9C1O - chains D and E of the 6 polymer chains in the assembly; structure by electron microscopy, 3.26 A resolution.

# Chain D (and E)
Molecule: ATP-binding protein
From: Bacillus sp. HMF5848
Notes: chain E of this document is another copy of the same molecule, construct and numbering; everything in this record applies to it too
UniProtKB: A0A3R9P6E2 (A0A3R9P6E2_9BACI); residues 1-585 here = UniProt positions 1-585
Chain sequence (585 residues; numbered 1 to 585; the number before each row is that of its first residue):
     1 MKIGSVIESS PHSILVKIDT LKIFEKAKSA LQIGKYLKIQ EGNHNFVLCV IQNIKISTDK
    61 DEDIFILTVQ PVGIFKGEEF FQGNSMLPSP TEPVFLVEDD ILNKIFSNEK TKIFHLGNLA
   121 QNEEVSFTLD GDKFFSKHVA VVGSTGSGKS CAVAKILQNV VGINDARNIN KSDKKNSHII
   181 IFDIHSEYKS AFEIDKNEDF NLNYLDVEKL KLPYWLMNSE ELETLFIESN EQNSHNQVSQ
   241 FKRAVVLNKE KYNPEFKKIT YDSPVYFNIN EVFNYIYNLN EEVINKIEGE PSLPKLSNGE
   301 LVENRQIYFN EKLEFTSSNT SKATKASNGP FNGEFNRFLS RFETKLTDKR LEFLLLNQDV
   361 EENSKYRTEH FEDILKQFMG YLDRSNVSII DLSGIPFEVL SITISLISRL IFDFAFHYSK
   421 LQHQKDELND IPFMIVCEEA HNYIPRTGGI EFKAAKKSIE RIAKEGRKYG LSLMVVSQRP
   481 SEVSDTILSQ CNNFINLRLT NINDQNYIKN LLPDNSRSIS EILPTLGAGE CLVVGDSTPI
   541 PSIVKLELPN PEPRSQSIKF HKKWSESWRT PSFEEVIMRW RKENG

# How chain D and chain E interact
Contacting residue pairs - 62 pairs, chain D then chain E:
  Lys-28(D) / Ser-89(E)
  Lys-28(D) / Glu-92(E)  salt bridge
  Leu-31(D) / Ser-89(E)
  Gln-32(D) / Met-86(E)
  Ile-33(D) / Ser-85(E)
  Ile-33(D) / Met-86(E)  hydrophobic
  Asn-53(D) / Pro-11(E)
  Asn-53(D) / Leu-87(E)
  Ile-54(D) / Ser-9(E)
  Ile-54(D) / Ser-10(E)
  Ile-54(D) / Leu-87(E)  hydrophobic
  Ile-54(D) / Pro-88(E)
  Ile-54(D) / Ser-89(E)
  Ile-56(D) / Ile-7(E)
  Ile-56(D) / Ser-9(E)
  Ile-56(D) / Pro-90(E)  hydrophobic
  Thr-58(D) / Ile-7(E)  hydrogen bond (side chain-backbone)
  Asp-61(D) / Glu-62(E)
  Arg-479(D) / Ser-489(E)
  Lys-559(D) / Asp-132(E)
  Phe-560(D) / Phe-135(E)
  Phe-560(D) / Pro-432(E)  hydrophobic
  Phe-560(D) / Phe-433(E)
  Phe-560(D) / Arg-467(E)
  Phe-560(D) / Gly-470(E)
  Phe-560(D) / Leu-471(E)
  Phe-560(D) / Ser-472(E)
  His-561(D) / Gly-131(E)
  Lys-562(D) / Lys-112(E)
  Lys-562(D) / Asp-132(E)  salt bridge
  Lys-563(D) / Asn-176(E)  hydrogen bond (backbone-side chain)
  Lys-563(D) / Asn-429(E)
  Lys-563(D) / Asp-430(E)
  Trp-564(D) / Lys-175(E)
  Trp-564(D) / Asn-176(E)  hydrogen bond (backbone-backbone)
  Trp-564(D) / Ser-177(E)
  Trp-564(D) / His-178(E)
  Trp-564(D) / Pro-432(E)
  Ser-565(D) / Lys-175(E)
  Glu-566(D) / Lys-175(E)
  Glu-566(D) / Asn-176(E)  hydrogen bond (backbone-backbone)
  Ser-567(D) / Lys-174(E)
  Ser-567(D) / Asn-176(E)
  Trp-568(D) / Lys-174(E)
  Trp-568(D) / Lys-175(E)
  Trp-568(D) / Asn-176(E)
  Arg-569(D) / Asp-430(E)  salt bridge
  Arg-569(D) / Ile-431(E)
  Pro-571(D) / Tyr-381(E)
  Pro-571(D) / Ile-431(E)
  Phe-573(D) / Glu-372(E)
  Phe-573(D) / Lys-376(E)
  Glu-574(D) / Glu-372(E)
  Val-576(D) / Phe-414(E)  hydrophobic
  Val-576(D) / His-417(E)
  Trp-580(D) / His-417(E)
  Arg-581(D) / Phe-256(E)
  Lys-582(D) / Lys-258(E)
  Asn-584(D) / Lys-257(E)
  Asn-584(D) / Lys-258(E)  hydrogen bond (backbone-side chain)
  Gly-585(D) / Lys-257(E)
  Gly-585(D) / Lys-258(E)  hydrogen bond (backbone-side chain)
Other interface residues (no listed pair), chain D (42 interface residues in all): Phe-24, Gln-52, Lys-55, Ser-57, Gln-121, Arg-498, Ile-502, Ser-557, Ile-558, Thr-570, Glu-575, Ile-577
Other interface residues (no listed pair), chain E (55 interface residues in all): Glu-8, Gly-42, Ile-113, Phe-114, Ser-136, Asp-173, Phe-371, Leu-375, Met-379, Arg-384, Tyr-418, Leu-421, Leu-428, Lys-468, Asn-510, Asp-536

# In short
The interface between chain D and chain E involves 42 residues on one side and 55 on the other, with 6
hydrogen bonds and 3 salt bridges. Polar contacts include Lys-28(D)/Glu-92(E), Lys-562(D)/Asp-132(E) and
Arg-569(D)/Asp-430(E).
Chain D and chain E are both ATP-binding protein (Bacillus sp. HMF5848); the structure, Apo HerA of
HerA-Duf4297 supramolecular complex in anti-phage defense, was determined by electron microscopy together with
9C1M, 9C1N, 9C1X and 9C5X from the same study.
